PDB entry 9LJ2 | electron microscopy, 2.98 A resolution | chains I and N of the 12 polymer chains in the assembly

[Chain I]
Molecule: 147-nt DNA strand
From: Escherichia coli K-12
Sequence (147 nucleotides; row label = number of the first residue in the row):
     1 TCAGGATGTA TATATCTGAC ACGTGCCTGG AGACTAGGGA GTAATCCCCT TGGCGCTTAA
    61 ACGCACGTAC GCGCTGTCCC CCGCGTTTTA ACCGCCAAGG GGATTACTCC CTAGTCTCCA
   121 GGCACGTGTC AGATATATAC ATCCGAT

[Chain N]
Protein: ISWI chromatin-remodeling complex ATPase ISW1
From: Saccharomyces cerevisiae S288C
Notes: EC 3.6.4.-
Reference sequence: P38144 (ISW1_YEAST); the construct lacks a stretch of the UniProt sequence, so the offset changes along the chain: 1-652 = UniProt 1-652; 653-1128 = UniProt 654-1129
Sequence (1129 residues; numbered 1 to 1128 plus 1 insertion-coded residue; the number before each row is that of its first residue):
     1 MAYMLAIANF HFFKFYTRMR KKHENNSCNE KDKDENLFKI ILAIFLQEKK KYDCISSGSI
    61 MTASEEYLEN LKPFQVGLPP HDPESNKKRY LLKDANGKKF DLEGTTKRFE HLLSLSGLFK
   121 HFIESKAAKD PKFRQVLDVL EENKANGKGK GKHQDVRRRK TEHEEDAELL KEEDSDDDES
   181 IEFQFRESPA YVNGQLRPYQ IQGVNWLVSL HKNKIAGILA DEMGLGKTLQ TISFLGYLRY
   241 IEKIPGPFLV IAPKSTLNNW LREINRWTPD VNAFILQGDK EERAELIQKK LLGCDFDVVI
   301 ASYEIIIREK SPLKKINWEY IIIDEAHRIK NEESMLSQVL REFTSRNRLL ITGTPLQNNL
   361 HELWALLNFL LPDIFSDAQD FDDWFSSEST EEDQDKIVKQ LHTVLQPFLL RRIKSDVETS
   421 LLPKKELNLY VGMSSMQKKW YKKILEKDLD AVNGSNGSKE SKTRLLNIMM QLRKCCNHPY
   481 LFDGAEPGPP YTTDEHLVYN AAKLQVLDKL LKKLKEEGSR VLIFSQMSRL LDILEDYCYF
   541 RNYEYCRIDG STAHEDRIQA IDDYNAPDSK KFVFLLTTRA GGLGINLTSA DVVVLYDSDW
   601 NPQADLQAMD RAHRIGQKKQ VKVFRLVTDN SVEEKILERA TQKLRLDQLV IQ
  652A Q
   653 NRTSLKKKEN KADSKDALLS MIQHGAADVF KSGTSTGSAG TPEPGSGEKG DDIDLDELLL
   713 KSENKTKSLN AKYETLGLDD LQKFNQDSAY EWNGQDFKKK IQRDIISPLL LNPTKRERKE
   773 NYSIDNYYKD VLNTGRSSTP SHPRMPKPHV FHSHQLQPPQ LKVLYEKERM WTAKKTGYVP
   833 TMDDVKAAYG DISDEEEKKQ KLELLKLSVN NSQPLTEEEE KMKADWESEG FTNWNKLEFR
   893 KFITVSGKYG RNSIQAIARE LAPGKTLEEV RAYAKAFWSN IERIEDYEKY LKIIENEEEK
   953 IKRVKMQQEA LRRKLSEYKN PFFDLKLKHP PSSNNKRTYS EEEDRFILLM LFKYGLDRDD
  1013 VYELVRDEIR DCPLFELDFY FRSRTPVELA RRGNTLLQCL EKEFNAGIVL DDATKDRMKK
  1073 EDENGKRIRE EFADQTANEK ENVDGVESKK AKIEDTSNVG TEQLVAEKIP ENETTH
Not modelled in the structure: 1-100, 127-131, 144-183, 448-462, 652A, 656-1128
Swiss-Prot annotation at these positions:
  - motif: Asp324 to His327 (DEAH box)
  - binding site (ATP): Asp221 to Thr228
  - modified residue: Thr693 (Phosphothreonine), Ser845 (Phosphoserine)
Bound ions: Mg2+: Asp324, Glu325 (together with ADP)
Ligand contacts: ADP (adenosine-5'-diphosphate): Gln195, Leu196, Arg197, Gln200, Met223, Gly224, Leu225, Gly226, Lys227, Thr228, Leu229, Trp260, Glu263, Arg266, Trp267, Asp324, Glu325

[Interface between chain I and chain N]
Pairs across the interface (27; chain I residue first):
  DT50(I) - Arg464(N)  hydrogen bond to the phosphate
  DT50(I) - Asn467(N)  hydrogen bond to the base
  DT51(I) - Arg464(N)  salt bridge to the phosphate
  DT51(I) - Leu466(N)  sugar contact
  DT51(I) - Asn467(N)  hydrogen bond to the sugar
  DT51(I) - Met470(N)  phosphate contact
  DG52(I) - Met470(N)  sugar contact
  DG52(I) - Lys474(N)  salt bridge to the phosphate
  DG52(I) - Met527(N)  phosphate contact
  DG53(I) - Met527(N)  phosphate contact
  DG53(I) - Ser528(N)  hydrogen bond to the phosphate
  DG53(I) - Arg529(N)  hydrogen bond to the phosphate
  DC54(I) - Ser528(N)  phosphate contact
  DC54(I) - Gly550(N)  phosphate contact
  DC54(I) - Thr577(N)  hydrogen bond to the phosphate
  DC54(I) - Arg579(N)  sugar contact
  DG55(I) - Gly550(N)  phosphate contact
  DG55(I) - Arg557(N)  salt bridge to the phosphate
  DG55(I) - Ala580(N)  phosphate contact
  DG55(I) - Gly581(N)  hydrogen bond to the phosphate
  DC56(I) - Lys254(N)  phosphate contact
  DT57(I) - Lys254(N)  phosphate contact
  DT57(I) - Arg308(N)  hydrogen bond to the phosphate
  DT58(I) - Asp279(N)  phosphate contact
  DT58(I) - Arg283(N)  salt bridge to the phosphate
  DT58(I) - Arg308(N)  salt bridge to the phosphate
  DA59(I) - Lys280(N)  salt bridge to the phosphate
Interface residues without a listed pair, chain N (24 interface residues in all): Ser255, Gly278, Ser302, Glu304, Ser551

[In short]
The interface between chain I and chain N involves 10 residues on one side and 24 on the other; the contacts
include 8 hydrogen bonds and 6 salt bridges. Polar pairs include DT50(I)-Asn467(N), DT51(I)-Asn467(N) and
DT50(I)-Arg464(N). Chain N binds ADP.
Here chain I is a 147-nt DNA strand (Escherichia coli K-12) and chain N is ISWI chromatin-remodeling complex
ATPase ISW1 (Saccharomyces cerevisiae S288C). Entry 9LJ2 (Structure of isw1-nucleosome double-bound complex in
ADP-ADP+ state) was determined by electron microscopy together with 9JNT, 9JNU, 9JNV, 9JO2, 9JO5 and 9LIU from
the same study.
